PDB entry 1B59 | X-ray diffraction, 1.80 A resolution | chain A

[Chain A]
Protein: Protein (methionine aminopeptidase)
From: Homo sapiens
Notes: EC 3.4.11.18
Reference sequence: P50579 (AMPM2_HUMAN); numbering as in UniProt (aligned over 109-478)
Sequence (370 residues; numbered 109 to 478; the number before each row is that of its first residue):
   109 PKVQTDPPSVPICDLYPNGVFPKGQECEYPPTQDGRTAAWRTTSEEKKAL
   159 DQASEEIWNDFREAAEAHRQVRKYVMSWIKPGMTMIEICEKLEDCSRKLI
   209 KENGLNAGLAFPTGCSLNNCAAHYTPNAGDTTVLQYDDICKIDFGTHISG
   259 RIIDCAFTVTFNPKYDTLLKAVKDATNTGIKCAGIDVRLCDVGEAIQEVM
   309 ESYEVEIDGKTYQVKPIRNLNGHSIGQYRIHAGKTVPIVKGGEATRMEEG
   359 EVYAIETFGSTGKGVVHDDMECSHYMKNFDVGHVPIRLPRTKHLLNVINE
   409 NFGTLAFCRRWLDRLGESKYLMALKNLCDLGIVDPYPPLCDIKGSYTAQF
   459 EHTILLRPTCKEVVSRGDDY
Not modelled in the structure: 109, 139-152
Disulfides: C228-C448
Glycans and other covalent adducts: ovalicin (OVA) linked to H231
Metal / ion sites: Co2+ site 1: D251, D262, E459; Co2+ site 2: D262, H331, E364, E459
Residues lining bound ligands: ovalicin (OVA; 3,4-dihydroxy-2-methoxy-4-methyl-3-[2-methyl-3-(3-methyl-but-2-enyl) -oxiranyl]-cyclohexanone): F219, A230, D262, L328, N329, G330, H331, I338, H339, E364, F366, H382, M384, A414, Y444
Curated features (UniProtKB/Swiss-Prot):
  - binding site (substrate): H231, H339
  - binding site (a divalent metal cation): D251, D262, H331, E364, E459

[Summary]
Ovalicin is covalently linked to H231. D251, D262 and E459 coordinate Co2+ site 1. D262, H331, E364 and E459
form the Co2+ site 2. UniProt lists substrate-binding residues H231 and H339 and 5 divalent metal
cation-binding residues.
Chain A is Protein (methionine aminopeptidase) (Homo sapiens); the structure, Complex of human methionine
aminopeptidase-2 complexed with ovalicin, was determined by X-ray diffraction together with 1B6A, 1BOA and
1BN5 from the same study.
